Entry 4FP9 (X-ray diffraction, 2.90 A resolution); this record covers chains A and F of the 8 polymer chains in the assembly.

== Chain A (and F) ==
Protein: methyltransferase NSUN4
Organism: Homo sapiens
Notes: EC 2.1.1.-; chain F of this document is another copy of the same molecule, construct and numbering; everything in this record applies to it too
UniProtKB: Q96CB9 (NSUN4_HUMAN); numbering as in UniProt (aligned over 26-384)
Amino-acid sequence (360 residues; numbered 25 to 384; the number before each row is that of its first residue):
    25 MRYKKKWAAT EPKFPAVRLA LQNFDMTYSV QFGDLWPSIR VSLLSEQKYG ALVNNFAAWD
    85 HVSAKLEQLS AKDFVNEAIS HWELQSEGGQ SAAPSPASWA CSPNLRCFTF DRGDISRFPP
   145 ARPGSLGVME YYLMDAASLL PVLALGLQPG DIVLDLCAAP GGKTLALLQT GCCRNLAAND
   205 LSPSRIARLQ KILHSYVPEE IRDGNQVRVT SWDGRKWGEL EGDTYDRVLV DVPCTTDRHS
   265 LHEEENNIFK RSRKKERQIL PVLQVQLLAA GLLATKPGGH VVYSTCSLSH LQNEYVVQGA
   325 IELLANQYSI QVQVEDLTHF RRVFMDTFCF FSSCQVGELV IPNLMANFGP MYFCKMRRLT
Disordered / not traced: 25-38, 110-117
Differences from the reference sequence: expression tag (25)
UniProt features mapped onto this chain:
  - active site: C310 (Nucleophile)
  - binding site (S-adenosyl-L-methionine): G185, G186, K187, D204, R209, D237, G238, D255
  - modified residue: S206 (Phosphoserine)
Small-molecule neighbours: S-adenosylmethionine (SAM): D179, L180, C181, A182, A183, P184, G185, G186, K187, N203, D204, L205, S206, R209, W236, D237, G238, R239, D255, V256, P257, L287, L291

== Chain A / chain F interface ==
Contacting residue pairs - 27 pairs, chain A then chain F:
  P118(A) - N199(F)
  S119(A) - N199(F)
  P120(A) - I176(F)  hydrophobic
  P120(A) - N199(F)
  S122(A) - E245(F)  hydrogen bond
  W123(A) - N199(F)
  W123(A) - L200(F)
  W123(A) - A201(F)  hydrophobic
  W123(A) - N229(F)
  W123(A) - R232(F)
  W123(A) - E245(F)  hydrogen bond
  W123(A) - Y249(F)  hydrogen bond
  N128(A) - E243(F)
  N128(A) - L244(F)
  Q172(A) - R232(F)
  P173(A) - T234(F)
  P173(A) - W236(F)
  P173(A) - W241(F)  hydrophobic
  P173(A) - L244(F)  hydrophobic
  G174(A) - S235(F)
  G174(A) - W236(F)
  G195(A) - W236(F)
  G195(A) - L244(F)
  C197(A) - W236(F)
  R198(A) - S235(F)  hydrogen bond (side chain-backbone)
  R198(A) - W236(F)
  R381(A) - D227(F)  salt bridge
Other interface residues (no listed pair), chain F (19 interface residues in all): L205, Q230, V231, T248

== Overview ==
Chain A and chain F form an interface of 13 and 19 residues respectively; the contacts include 4 hydrogen
bonds and 1 salt bridge. Among the polar pairs are R381(A)-D227(F), S122(A)-E245(F) and W123(A)-E245(F). Chain
A binds S-adenosylmethionine.
Chain A and chain F are both methyltransferase NSUN4 (Homo sapiens); the structure, Human MTERF4-NSUN4 protein
complex, was determined by X-ray diffraction.
